Entry 1GEX (X-ray diffraction, 2.20 A resolution); this record covers chain A.

[Chain A]
Protein: Histidinol-phosphate aminotransferase
Organism: Escherichia coli
Notes: EC 2.6.1.9
Reference sequence: P06986 (HIS8_ECOLI); residue numbers follow UniProt; this construct covers 1-356
Amino-acid sequence (356 residues; row label = number of the first residue in the row):
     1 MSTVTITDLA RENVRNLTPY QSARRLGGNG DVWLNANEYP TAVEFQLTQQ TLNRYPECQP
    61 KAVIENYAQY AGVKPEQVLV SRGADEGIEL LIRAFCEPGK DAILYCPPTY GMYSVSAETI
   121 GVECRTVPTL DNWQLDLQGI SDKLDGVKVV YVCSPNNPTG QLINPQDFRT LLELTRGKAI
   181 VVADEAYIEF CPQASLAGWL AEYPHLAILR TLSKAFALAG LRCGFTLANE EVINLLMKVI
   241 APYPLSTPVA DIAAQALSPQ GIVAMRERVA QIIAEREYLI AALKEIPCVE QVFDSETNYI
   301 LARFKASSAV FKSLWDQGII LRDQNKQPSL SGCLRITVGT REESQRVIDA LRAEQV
Unresolved in the structure: 1-4, 22-29, 352-356
Residues lining bound ligands:
  - HISTIDINOL-PHOSPHATE (HSA; phosphoric acid mono-[2-amino-3-(3H-imidazol-4-yl)-propyl]ester): Tyr20, Asn35, Ala36, Asn37, Tyr55, Asp85, Tyr110, Met112, Asn157, Tyr187, Lys214, Pro242, Tyr243, Arg322, Arg335
  - HISTIDINOL-PHOSPHATE / pyridoxal phosphate: Tyr20, Asn35, Ala36, Asn37, Tyr55, Gly83, Ala84, Asp85, Tyr110, Met112, Tyr113, Cys153, Asn157, Asp184, Ala186, Tyr187, Thr211, Ser213, Lys214, Arg222, Pro242, Tyr243, Arg322, Arg335
  - pyridoxal phosphate (PLP): Tyr55, Gly83, Ala84, Asp85, Tyr110, Tyr113, Cys153, Asn157, Asp184, Ala186, Tyr187, Thr211, Ser213, Lys214, Arg222

[Overview]
Bound to chain A: pyridoxal phosphate, HISTIDINOL-PHOSPHATE and HISTIDINOL-PHOSPHATE / pyridoxal phosphate.
Chain A is Histidinol-phosphate aminotransferase (Escherichia coli); the structure, Crystal structure of
histidinol-phosphate aminotransferase complexed with histidinol-phosphate, was determined by X-ray
diffraction, deposited together with 1GEW and 1GEY.
